Entry 9QQR (electron microscopy, 4.70 A resolution (low resolution: residue-level contacts below are approximate; hydrogen-bond / salt-bridge calls are withheld)); this record covers chains F and A of the 10 polymer chains in the assembly.

# Chain F (and A)
Name: ATP-dependent Clp protease ATP-binding subunit ClpC
Organism: Staphylococcus aureus
Notes: chain A of this document is another copy of the same molecule, construct and numbering; everything in this record applies to it too
UniProtKB: Q2G0P5 (CLPC_STAA8); residues 1-818 here = UniProt positions 1-818
Chain sequence (818 residues; numbered 1 to 818; the number before each row is that of its first residue):
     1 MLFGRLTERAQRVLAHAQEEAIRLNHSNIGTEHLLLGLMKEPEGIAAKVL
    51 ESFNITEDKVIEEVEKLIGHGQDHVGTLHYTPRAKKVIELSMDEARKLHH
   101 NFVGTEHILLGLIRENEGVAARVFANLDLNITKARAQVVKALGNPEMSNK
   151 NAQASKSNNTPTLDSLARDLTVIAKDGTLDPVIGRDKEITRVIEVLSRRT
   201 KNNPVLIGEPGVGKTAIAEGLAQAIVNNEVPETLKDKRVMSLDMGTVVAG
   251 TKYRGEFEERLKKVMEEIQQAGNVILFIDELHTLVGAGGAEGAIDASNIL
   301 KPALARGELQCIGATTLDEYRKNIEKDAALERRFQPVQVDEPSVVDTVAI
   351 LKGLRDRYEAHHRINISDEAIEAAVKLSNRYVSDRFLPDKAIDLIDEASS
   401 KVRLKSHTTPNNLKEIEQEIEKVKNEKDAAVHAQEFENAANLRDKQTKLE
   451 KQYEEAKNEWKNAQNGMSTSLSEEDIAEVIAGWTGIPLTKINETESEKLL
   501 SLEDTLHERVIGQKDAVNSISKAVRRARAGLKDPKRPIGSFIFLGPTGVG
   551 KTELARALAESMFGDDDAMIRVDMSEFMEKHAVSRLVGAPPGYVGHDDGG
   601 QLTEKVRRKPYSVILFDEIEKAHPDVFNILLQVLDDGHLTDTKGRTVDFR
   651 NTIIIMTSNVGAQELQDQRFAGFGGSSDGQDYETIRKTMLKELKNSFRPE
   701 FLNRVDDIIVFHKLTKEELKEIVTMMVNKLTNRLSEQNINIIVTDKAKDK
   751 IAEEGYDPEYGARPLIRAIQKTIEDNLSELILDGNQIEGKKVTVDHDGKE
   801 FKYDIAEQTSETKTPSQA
Not modelled in the structure: 1-158, 248-254, 280-298, 595-600, 809-818 (chain A: 1-158, 248-254, 280-298, 494-818)
Ligand contacts: ATP (adenosine-5'-triphosphate): Arg-509, Val-510, Ile-511, Thr-547, Gly-548, Val-549, Gly-550, Thr-552, Glu-553, Ile-722, Met-725, Ala-762, Arg-763, Ile-766
UniProt features mapped onto this chain:
  - binding site (ATP): Gly-208 to Thr-215, Gly-545 to Thr-552
What the authors report for this chain:
  - mutagenesis - T7D, R9A, E32A, K85A, E106A, D356A, E435A, F436A: increased catalytic activity on FITC-casein
  - mutagenesis - E32A/E106A: increased catalytic activity
  - mutagenesis - E106A: abolished catalytic activity on pArg
  - mutagenesis - R122A, N462A: unchanged catalytic activity on FITC-casein

# How chain F and chain A interact
Residue-residue contacts (14):
  Gln-434(F) / Arg-443(A)
  Gln-434(F) / Thr-447(A)
  Glu-435(F) / Arg-443(A)
  Phe-436(F) / Lys-427(A)
  Phe-436(F) / Ala-439(A)
  Phe-436(F) / Ala-440(A)
  Phe-436(F) / Arg-443(A)
  Glu-437(F) / Arg-443(A)
  Glu-437(F) / Asp-444(A)
  Ala-439(F) / Phe-436(A)
  Ala-440(F) / Phe-436(A)
  Arg-443(F) / Val-431(A)
  Arg-443(F) / Gln-434(A)
  Arg-443(F) / Phe-436(A)

# Summary
The interface between chain F and chain A involves 7 residues on one side and 9 on the other. Chain F binds
ATP. From the paper: T7D, R9A and E32A of chain F, among others, increase catalytic activity on FITC-casein;
E32A/E106A of chain F increase catalytic activity; 11 substitutions were tested in all.
Chain F and chain A are both ATP-dependent Clp protease ATP-binding subunit ClpC (Staphylococcus aureus); the
structure, S.aureus ClpC decameric resting state, was determined by electron microscopy together with 9QCL and
9QRW from the same study.
